PDB entry 2XAT | X-ray diffraction, 3.20 A resolution | chain A

[Chain A]
Name: Xenobiotic acetyltransferase
Source organism: Pseudomonas aeruginosa
UniProtKB: P26841 (CAT4_PSEAE); numbering as in UniProt (aligned over 1-212)
Amino-acid sequence (212 residues; each row starts with the number of its first residue):
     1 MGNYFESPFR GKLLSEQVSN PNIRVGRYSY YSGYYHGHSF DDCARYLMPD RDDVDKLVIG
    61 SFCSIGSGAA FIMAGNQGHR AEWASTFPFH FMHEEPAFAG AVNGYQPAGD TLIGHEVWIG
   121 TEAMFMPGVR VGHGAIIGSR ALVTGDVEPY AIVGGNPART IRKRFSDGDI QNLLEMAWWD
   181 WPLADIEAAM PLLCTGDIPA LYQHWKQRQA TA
Disordered / not traced: 1-2, 211-212
Construct notes: conflict A97 (Val in P26841), E116 (Asp in P26841), Q203 (Arg in P26841)
Small-molecule neighbours:
  - chloramphenicol (CLM): P8, F9, R10, G11, Y30, S32, Y46, M48, A74, Q77, G78, H79, P88, F91, M92, Y105
  - desulfo-coenzyme A (DCA): Y46, G66, Q77, W118, G120, T121, M126, I136, I137, G138, S139, L142, T144, I152, G154, G155, N156, P157, R159, I161, R162

[Overview]
Ligands of chain A: chloramphenicol and desulfo-coenzyme A.
Chain A is Xenobiotic acetyltransferase (Pseudomonas aeruginosa); the structure, Complex of the hexapeptide
xenobiotic acetyltransferase with chloramphenicol and desulfo-coenzyme A, was determined by X-ray diffraction
(same publication as 1XAT).
